PDB entry 2Y31 | X-ray diffraction, 2.30 A resolution | chains A and B

== Chain A (and B) ==
Protein: Putative repressor SIMREG2
Organism: Streptomyces antibioticus
Notes: chain B of this document is another copy of the same molecule, construct and numbering; everything in this record applies to it too
Reference sequence: Q9AMH9 (Q9AMH9_STRAT); residues 1-259 here correspond to UniProt positions 3-261 (UniProt number = residue number + 2)
Amino-acid sequence (267 residues; numbered 1 to 267; the number before each row is that of its first residue):
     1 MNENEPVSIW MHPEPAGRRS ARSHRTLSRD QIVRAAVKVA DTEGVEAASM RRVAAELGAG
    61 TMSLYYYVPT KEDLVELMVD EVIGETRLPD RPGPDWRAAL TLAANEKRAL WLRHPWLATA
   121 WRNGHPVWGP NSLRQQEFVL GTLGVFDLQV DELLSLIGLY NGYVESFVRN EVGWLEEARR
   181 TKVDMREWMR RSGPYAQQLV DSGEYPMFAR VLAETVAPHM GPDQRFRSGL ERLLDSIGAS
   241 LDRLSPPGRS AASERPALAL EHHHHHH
Not modelled in the structure: 1-5, 248-267 (chain B: 1-4, 16-25, 247-267)
Differences from the reference sequence: expression tag (260-267)
Metal / ion sites: Ca2+: L244 (shared with D235(B) of chain B)
Ligand contacts:
  - simocyclinone c4 (SMQ), molecule 1: K107, P126, W128, Q135, Q136, V139, L140, L154, I157, Y160, N161
  - simocyclinone c4 (SMQ), molecule 2: W174, M185, W188, M189, G193, A196, Q197, V200, V211, L212, T215, P218, H219

== Chain A / chain B interface ==
Contacting residue pairs (99):
  W10(A) - Y195(B)
  M11(A) - Y195(B)  hydrophobic
  E72(A) - R180(B)  salt bridge
  T119(A) - R122(B)  hydrogen bond
  R122(A) - T119(B)
  R122(A) - G173(B)
  R122(A) - E176(B)  salt bridge
  N123(A) - G173(B)
  N123(A) - E177(B)
  N123(A) - R180(B)  hydrogen bond
  G124(A) - N170(B)  hydrogen bond (backbone-side chain)
  G124(A) - G173(B)  hydrogen bond (backbone-backbone)
  G124(A) - W174(B)
  G124(A) - E177(B)  hydrogen bond (backbone-side chain)
  H125(A) - W174(B)
  H125(A) - E177(B)  salt bridge
  H125(A) - W188(B)
  P126(A) - W188(B)
  W128(A) - W188(B)  hydrophobic
  W128(A) - S192(B)
  W128(A) - Y195(B)  hydrogen bond (backbone-side chain)
  W128(A) - A196(B)  hydrophobic
  W128(A) - F208(B)
  L133(A) - L199(B)  hydrophobic
  L133(A) - Y205(B)  hydrophobic
  Q136(A) - F208(B)
  E137(A) - Y205(B)
  E137(A) - P206(B)
  E137(A) - M207(B)  hydrogen bond (side chain-backbone)
  E137(A) - F208(B)  hydrogen bond (side chain-backbone)
  L140(A) - M207(B)
  L140(A) - V211(B)  hydrophobic
  G141(A) - M207(B)
  G144(A) - R210(B)
  L148(A) - R210(B)  hydrogen bond (backbone-side chain)
  V150(A) - R210(B)
  V150(A) - E214(B)
  V150(A) - T215(B)
  D151(A) - T215(B)  hydrogen bond
  D151(A) - V216(B)  hydrogen bond (side chain-backbone)
  D151(A) - A217(B)  hydrogen bond (side chain-backbone)
  D151(A) - R232(B)
  L153(A) - R210(B)
  S155(A) - R232(B)
  L156(A) - S236(B)
  L159(A) - L233(B)  hydrophobic
  L159(A) - S236(B)
  R169(A) - R169(B)
  N170(A) - G124(B)  hydrogen bond (side chain-backbone)
  G173(A) - R122(B)
  G173(A) - G124(B)
  W174(A) - G124(B)
  W174(A) - H125(B)
  E176(A) - R122(B)  salt bridge
  E177(A) - N123(B)
  E177(A) - G124(B)  hydrogen bond (side chain-backbone)
  E177(A) - H125(B)  salt bridge
  R180(A) - E72(B)  salt bridge
  R180(A) - N123(B)  hydrogen bond
  W188(A) - H125(B)
  W188(A) - P126(B)
  W188(A) - W128(B)  hydrophobic
  R191(A) - E5(B)  salt bridge
  R191(A) - P6(B)
  Y195(A) - W10(B)
  Y195(A) - M11(B)  hydrophobic
  Y195(A) - W128(B)  hydrogen bond (side chain-backbone)
  A196(A) - W128(B)  hydrophobic
  Q198(A) - M11(B)
  L199(A) - L133(B)  hydrophobic
  Y205(A) - L133(B)  hydrophobic
  Y205(A) - E137(B)
  P206(A) - E137(B)
  M207(A) - E137(B)  hydrogen bond (backbone-side chain)
  M207(A) - L140(B)  hydrophobic
  M207(A) - G141(B)
  M207(A) - L153(B)  hydrophobic
  F208(A) - W128(B)  hydrophobic
  F208(A) - Q136(B)
  F208(A) - E137(B)  hydrogen bond (backbone-side chain)
  R210(A) - L148(B)  hydrogen bond (side chain-backbone)
  R210(A) - V150(B)
  V211(A) - L140(B)  hydrophobic
  E214(A) - V150(B)
  T215(A) - V150(B)
  T215(A) - D151(B)  hydrogen bond
  V216(A) - D151(B)  hydrogen bond (backbone-side chain)
  A217(A) - D151(B)  hydrogen bond (backbone-side chain)
  R232(A) - D151(B)
  R232(A) - E152(B)
  R232(A) - S155(B)
  L233(A) - L159(B)  hydrophobic
  S236(A) - L156(B)
  S236(A) - L159(B)
  S236(A) - S240(B)  hydrogen bond
  A239(A) - A239(B)
  S240(A) - S236(B)  hydrogen bond
  R243(A) - D235(B)  salt bridge
  R243(A) - A239(B)
Other interface residues (no listed pair), chain A (60 interface residues in all): P6, P130, R134, Q149, E152, L154, S192, E204
Other interface residues (no listed pair), chain B (61 interface residues in all): P130, R134, Q149, L154, R191, Q198, E204, R243

== Overview ==
Chain A and chain B form an interface of 60 and 61 residues respectively; the contacts include 24 hydrogen
bonds and 8 salt bridges. Polar pairs include E72(A)-R180(B), R122(A)-E176(B) and H125(A)-E177(B). Bound to
chain A: simocyclinone c4.
Both chains are Putative repressor SIMREG2 (Streptomyces antibioticus). Entry 2Y31 (Simocyclinone C4 bound
form of TetR-like repressor SimR) was determined by X-ray diffraction, deposited together with 2Y30.
